Entry 1NZ5 (X-ray diffraction, 1.70 A resolution); this record covers chain A.

[Chain A]
Protein: Myoglobin
From: Equus caballus
Reference sequence: P68082 (MYG_HORSE); numbering as in UniProt (aligned over 1-153)
Sequence (153 residues; numbered 1 to 153; the number before each row is that of its first residue):
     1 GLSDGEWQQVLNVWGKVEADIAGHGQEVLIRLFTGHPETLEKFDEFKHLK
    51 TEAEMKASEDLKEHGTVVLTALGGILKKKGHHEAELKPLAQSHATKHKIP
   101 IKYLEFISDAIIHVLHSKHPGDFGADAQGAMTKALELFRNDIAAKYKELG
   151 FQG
Construct notes: engineered mutation E45 (Lys in P68082), E63 (Lys in P68082)
Bound ions: Mn2+: E45, H113 (together with heme); heme Fe near H93 (its only coordinating residue here)
Ligand contacts: heme (HEM): L32, T39, K42, F43, E45, H64, V67, V68, A71, L72, L89, S92, H93, K96, H97, I99, Y103, L104, I107, F138

[Summary]
Ligands of chain A: heme. E45 and H113 coordinate Mn2+.
Chain A is Myoglobin (Equus caballus); the structure, The Horse heart myoglobin variant K45E/K63E complexed
with Manganese, was determined by X-ray diffraction, deposited together with 1NZ2, 1NZ3 and 1NZ4.
